Entry 7PPE (X-ray diffraction, 1.86 A resolution); this record covers chains A and B.

[Chain A (and B)]
Name: Nicotinamide phosphoribosyltransferase
Source organism: Homo sapiens
Notes: EC 2.4.2.12; chain B of this document is another copy of the same molecule, construct and numbering; everything in this record applies to it too
UniProt: P43490 (NAMPT_HUMAN); numbering as in UniProt (aligned over 1-491)
Amino-acid sequence (492 residues; each row starts with the number of its first residue; numbering starts at 0):
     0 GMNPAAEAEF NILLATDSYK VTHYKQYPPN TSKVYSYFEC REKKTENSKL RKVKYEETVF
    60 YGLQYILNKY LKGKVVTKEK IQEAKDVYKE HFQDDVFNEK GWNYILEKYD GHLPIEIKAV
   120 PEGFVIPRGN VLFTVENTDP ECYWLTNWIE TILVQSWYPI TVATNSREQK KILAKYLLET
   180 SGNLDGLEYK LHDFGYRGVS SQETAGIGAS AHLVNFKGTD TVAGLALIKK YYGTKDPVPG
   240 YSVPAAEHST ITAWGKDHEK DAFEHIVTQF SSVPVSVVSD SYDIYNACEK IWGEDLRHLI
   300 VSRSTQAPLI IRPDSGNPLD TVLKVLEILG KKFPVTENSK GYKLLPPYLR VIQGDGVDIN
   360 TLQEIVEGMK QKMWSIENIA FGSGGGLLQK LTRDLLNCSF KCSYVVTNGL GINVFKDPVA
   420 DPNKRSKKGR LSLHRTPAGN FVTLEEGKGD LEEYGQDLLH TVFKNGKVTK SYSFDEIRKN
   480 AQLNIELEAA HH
Not modelled in the structure: 0-8, 43-51, 485-491 (chain B: 0-8, 43-52, 484-491)
Construct notes: expression tag (0)
Residues lining bound ligands: 7YK (N-[4-[(4R)-4-methyl-1-(oxan-4-yl)-6-oxidanylidene-4,5-dihydropyridazin-3-yl]phenyl]-1,3-dihydropyrrolo[3,4-c]pyridine-2-carboxamide): Tyr188, His191, Phe193, Arg196, Asp219, Tyr240, Ser241, Val242, Ala244, Pro273, Ser275, Ile309, Arg311, Ile351, Ala379
Reported in the primary citation:
  - binding site for 7YK: Asp219, Ser241, Val242, Ser275

[How chain A and chain B interact]
Residue-residue contacts (226; chain A residue first):
  Phe9(A) - Gln201(B)
  Leu13(A) - Tyr195(B)
  Leu13(A) - Val221(B)
  Ala14(A) - Tyr195(B)
  Ala14(A) - Gln201(B)
  Thr15(A) - Tyr195(B)
  Thr15(A) - Asp219(B)
  Thr15(A) - Val221(B)
  Asp16(A) - Tyr195(B)
  Asp16(A) - Arg196(B)  salt bridge
  Asp16(A) - Asp219(B)
  Ser17(A) - Thr218(B)
  Ser17(A) - Asp219(B)  hydrogen bond (backbone-backbone)
  Ser17(A) - Val221(B)
  Ser17(A) - Ser241(B)
  Tyr18(A) - Arg196(B)  hydrogen bond
  Tyr18(A) - Asp219(B)  hydrogen bond (backbone-side chain)
  Tyr18(A) - Ala244(B)
  Tyr18(A) - Ala245(B)
  Tyr18(A) - Glu246(B)
  Lys19(A) - Arg196(B)
  Lys19(A) - Glu246(B)  salt bridge
  Thr21(A) - Pro243(B)
  Thr21(A) - Ala244(B)
  Thr21(A) - Phe269(B)
  His22(A) - Ala244(B)  hydrogen bond (side chain-backbone)
  His22(A) - Ala245(B)
  His22(A) - Glu246(B)  salt bridge
  His22(A) - Thr249(B)
  Lys24(A) - His264(B)  hydrogen bond (backbone-side chain)
  Lys24(A) - Gln268(B)
  Lys24(A) - Phe269(B)
  Gln25(A) - Ala244(B)  hydrogen bond (side chain-backbone)
  Gln25(A) - Ala245(B)
  Gln25(A) - Thr249(B)  hydrogen bond
  Gln25(A) - Trp253(B)  hydrogen bond (backbone-side chain)
  Gln25(A) - His264(B)
  Gln25(A) - Ile265(B)
  Gln25(A) - Phe269(B)
  Tyr26(A) - Glu246(B)
  Tyr26(A) - Ser248(B)  hydrogen bond
  Tyr26(A) - Thr249(B)
  Tyr26(A) - Ala252(B)  hydrophobic
  Tyr26(A) - Trp253(B)
  Pro27(A) - Ala252(B)
  Pro27(A) - Trp253(B)  hydrophobic
  Pro28(A) - Trp253(B)
  Tyr69(A) - Gln201(B)
  Val86(A) - Leu224(B)  hydrophobic
  Tyr87(A) - Val221(B)
  Glu89(A) - Pro236(B)
  Glu89(A) - Val237(B)
  Glu89(A) - Tyr240(B)
  His90(A) - Thr218(B)  hydrogen bond (side chain-backbone)
  His90(A) - Leu224(B)
  His90(A) - Val237(B)
  His90(A) - Gly239(B)  hydrogen bond (side chain-backbone)
  His90(A) - Tyr240(B)
  His90(A) - Ser241(B)  hydrogen bond (backbone-backbone)
  Phe91(A) - Ser241(B)
  Phe91(A) - Val242(B)
  Gln92(A) - Tyr240(B)
  Val95(A) - Phe269(B)  hydrophobic
  Asn146(A) - Glu246(B)  hydrogen bond
  Asn146(A) - Ser248(B)  hydrogen bond
  Glu149(A) - Arg196(B)  salt bridge
  Glu149(A) - Glu246(B)
  Thr150(A) - Tyr195(B)
  Thr150(A) - Arg196(B)
  Ile151(A) - Gln201(B)
  Val153(A) - Arg196(B)
  Gln154(A) - Tyr195(B)  hydrogen bond (side chain-backbone)
  Gln154(A) - Arg196(B)
  Gln154(A) - Val198(B)
  Gln154(A) - Ser200(B)
  Gln154(A) - Gln201(B)  hydrogen bond
  Trp156(A) - Arg196(B)  hydrogen bond (side chain-backbone)
  Trp156(A) - Gly197(B)
  Trp156(A) - Val198(B)  hydrogen bond (side chain-backbone)
  Trp156(A) - Gln388(B)
  Tyr157(A) - Ser199(B)
  Tyr195(A) - Leu13(B)
  Tyr195(A) - Ala14(B)
  Tyr195(A) - Thr15(B)
  Tyr195(A) - Asp16(B)
  Tyr195(A) - Thr150(B)
  Tyr195(A) - Gln154(B)  hydrogen bond (backbone-side chain)
  Arg196(A) - Asp16(B)  salt bridge
  Arg196(A) - Tyr18(B)  hydrogen bond
  Arg196(A) - Glu149(B)  salt bridge
  Arg196(A) - Thr150(B)
  Arg196(A) - Val153(B)
  Arg196(A) - Gln154(B)
  Arg196(A) - Trp156(B)  hydrogen bond (backbone-side chain)
  Arg196(A) - Arg392(B)
  Gly197(A) - Trp156(B)
  Val198(A) - Gln154(B)
  Val198(A) - Trp156(B)  hydrogen bond (backbone-side chain)
  Ser199(A) - Tyr157(B)
  Ser199(A) - Ser199(B)  hydrogen bond
  Ser199(A) - Thr203(B)  hydrogen bond
  Ser199(A) - Ile206(B)
  Ser200(A) - Gln154(B)
  Ser200(A) - Ser200(B)  hydrogen bond
  Ser200(A) - Glu202(B)
  Ser200(A) - Thr203(B)  hydrogen bond
  Ser200(A) - Ile206(B)
  Gln201(A) - Phe9(B)
  Gln201(A) - Ala14(B)
  Gln201(A) - Tyr69(B)
  Gln201(A) - Ile151(B)
  Gln201(A) - Gln154(B)  hydrogen bond
  Gln201(A) - Glu202(B)  hydrogen bond (backbone-side chain)
  Glu202(A) - Ser200(B)
  Glu202(A) - Gln201(B)  hydrogen bond (side chain-backbone)
  Glu202(A) - Glu202(B)  hydrogen bond (side chain-backbone)
  Thr203(A) - Ser199(B)  hydrogen bond
  Thr203(A) - Ser200(B)  hydrogen bond
  Thr203(A) - Thr203(B)  hydrogen bond
  Ile206(A) - Ser199(B)
  Ile206(A) - Ser200(B)
  Thr218(A) - Ser17(B)
  Thr218(A) - His90(B)  hydrogen bond (backbone-side chain)
  Asp219(A) - Thr15(B)
  Asp219(A) - Asp16(B)
  Asp219(A) - Ser17(B)  hydrogen bond (backbone-backbone)
  Asp219(A) - Tyr18(B)  hydrogen bond (side chain-backbone)
  Val221(A) - Leu13(B)
  Val221(A) - Thr15(B)
  Val221(A) - Ser17(B)
  Val221(A) - Tyr87(B)
  Leu224(A) - Val86(B)  hydrophobic
  Leu224(A) - His90(B)
  Pro236(A) - Glu89(B)
  Val237(A) - Glu89(B)
  Gly239(A) - His90(B)  hydrogen bond (backbone-side chain)
  Tyr240(A) - Glu89(B)
  Tyr240(A) - His90(B)
  Tyr240(A) - Gln92(B)
  Ser241(A) - Ser17(B)
  Ser241(A) - His90(B)  hydrogen bond (backbone-backbone)
  Ser241(A) - Phe91(B)
  Val242(A) - Phe91(B)
  Pro243(A) - Thr21(B)
  Ala244(A) - Tyr18(B)
  Ala244(A) - Thr21(B)
  Ala244(A) - His22(B)  hydrogen bond (backbone-side chain)
  Ala244(A) - Gln25(B)  hydrogen bond (backbone-side chain)
  Ala245(A) - Tyr18(B)
  Ala245(A) - His22(B)
  Ala245(A) - Gln25(B)
  Glu246(A) - Tyr18(B)
  Glu246(A) - Lys19(B)  salt bridge
  Glu246(A) - His22(B)  salt bridge
  Glu246(A) - Tyr26(B)
  Glu246(A) - Asn146(B)  hydrogen bond
  Glu246(A) - Glu149(B)
  His247(A) - Lys415(B)
  Ser248(A) - Tyr26(B)  hydrogen bond
  Ser248(A) - Asn146(B)  hydrogen bond
  Ser248(A) - Cys401(B)
  Thr249(A) - His22(B)
  Thr249(A) - Gln25(B)  hydrogen bond
  Thr249(A) - Tyr26(B)
  Thr251(A) - Val413(B)
  Thr251(A) - Phe414(B)
  Ala252(A) - Tyr26(B)  hydrophobic
  Ala252(A) - Pro27(B)
  Ala252(A) - Val404(B)
  Ala252(A) - Ile411(B)
  Ala252(A) - Val413(B)  hydrophobic
  Trp253(A) - Gln25(B)  hydrogen bond (side chain-backbone)
  Trp253(A) - Tyr26(B)
  Trp253(A) - Pro27(B)
  Trp253(A) - Pro28(B)
  Gly254(A) - Ile411(B)
  Lys255(A) - Phe414(B)
  His264(A) - Lys24(B)  hydrogen bond (side chain-backbone)
  His264(A) - Gln25(B)
  His264(A) - Tyr26(B)
  Ile265(A) - Gln25(B)
  Gln268(A) - Lys24(B)
  Phe269(A) - Thr21(B)
  Phe269(A) - Lys24(B)
  Phe269(A) - Gln25(B)
  Asp279(A) - Pro417(B)
  Ser280(A) - Lys415(B)
  Ser280(A) - Asp416(B)  hydrogen bond (backbone-backbone)
  Ser280(A) - Pro417(B)
  Tyr281(A) - Phe414(B)
  Tyr281(A) - Asp416(B)
  Tyr281(A) - Pro417(B)
  Tyr281(A) - Val418(B)  hydrogen bond (backbone-backbone)
  Asp282(A) - Val418(B)
  Asp313(A) - Lys423(B)  hydrogen bond (backbone-side chain)
  Ser314(A) - Pro417(B)
  Asp354(A) - Lys423(B)  salt bridge
  Gln388(A) - Trp156(B)
  Gln388(A) - Gln388(B)
  Gln388(A) - Leu390(B)  hydrogen bond (side chain-backbone)
  Lys389(A) - Thr391(B)
  Leu390(A) - Gln388(B)  hydrogen bond (backbone-side chain)
  Thr391(A) - Lys389(B)
  Arg392(A) - Arg196(B)
  Cys401(A) - Ser248(B)
  Val404(A) - Ala252(B)
  Ile411(A) - Ala252(B)
  Ile411(A) - Gly254(B)
  Val413(A) - Thr251(B)
  Val413(A) - Ala252(B)  hydrophobic
  Phe414(A) - Thr251(B)
  Phe414(A) - Lys255(B)
  Phe414(A) - Tyr281(B)
  Lys415(A) - His247(B)
  Lys415(A) - Ser280(B)
  Asp416(A) - Ser280(B)  hydrogen bond (backbone-backbone)
  Asp416(A) - Tyr281(B)
  Pro417(A) - Asp279(B)
  Pro417(A) - Ser280(B)
  Pro417(A) - Tyr281(B)
  Pro417(A) - Ser314(B)
  Val418(A) - Tyr281(B)  hydrogen bond (backbone-backbone)
  Val418(A) - Asp282(B)
  Ala419(A) - Gly315(B)
  Lys423(A) - Asp313(B)  hydrogen bond (side chain-backbone)
  Lys423(A) - Asp354(B)  salt bridge
Other interface residues (no listed pair), chain A (100 interface residues in all): Asp93, Phe193, Ala204, Thr220, Ala222, Ile283, Tyr284, Arg311, Gly315, Asp420
Other interface residues (no listed pair), chain B (100 interface residues in all): Val95, Phe193, Ala204, Thr220, Ala222, Val272, Ile283, Tyr284, Arg311, Ala419, Asp420

[In short]
Chain A and chain B each contribute 100 residues to their interface, with 54 hydrogen bonds and 10 salt
bridges. Among the polar pairs are Asp16(A)-Arg196(B), Lys19(A)-Glu246(B) and His22(A)-Glu246(B). Bound to
chain A: compound 7YK. From the paper: a binding site for 7YK at Asp219(A), Ser241(A) and Val242(A) among
others.
Chain A and chain B are both Nicotinamide phosphoribosyltransferase (Homo sapiens); the structure, Crystal
structure of nampt in complex with compound 1, was determined by X-ray diffraction together with 7PPF, 7PPG,
7PPH and 7PPI from the same study.
